8OPC - chains Ac and Aq of the 56 polymer chains in the assembly; structure by electron microscopy, 2.99 A resolution.

[Chain Ac (and Aq)]
Molecule: Genome polyprotein (Fragment)
Source organism: Potato virus Y strain NTN
Notes: chain Aq of this document is another copy of the same molecule, construct and numbering; everything in this record applies to it too
UniProtKB: A0A0A7DIV0 (A0A0A7DIV0_9POTV); residue numbers follow UniProt; this construct covers 1-267
Amino-acid sequence (267 residues; numbered 1 to 267; the number before each row is that of its first residue):
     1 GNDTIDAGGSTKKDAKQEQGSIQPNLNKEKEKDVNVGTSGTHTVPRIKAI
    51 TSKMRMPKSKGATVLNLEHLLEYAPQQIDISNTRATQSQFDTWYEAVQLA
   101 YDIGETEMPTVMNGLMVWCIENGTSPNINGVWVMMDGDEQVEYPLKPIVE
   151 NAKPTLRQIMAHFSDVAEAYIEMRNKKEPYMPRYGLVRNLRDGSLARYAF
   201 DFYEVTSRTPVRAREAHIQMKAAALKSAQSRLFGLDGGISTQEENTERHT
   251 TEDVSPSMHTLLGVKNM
Unresolved in the structure: 1-41
What the authors report for this chain:
  - binding site for the 5-nt RNA strand: S125 to G130
  - mutagenesis - S39C/E72C: increased stability

[Interface between chain Ac and chain Aq]
Contacting residue pairs (34; chain Ac residue first):
  H69(Ac) - H42(Aq)
  N129(Ac) - S194(Aq)
  G130(Ac) - E172(Aq)
  V131(Ac) - K176(Aq)
  K146(Ac) - E168(Aq)  salt bridge
  K146(Ac) - R197(Aq)
  E150(Ac) - R208(Aq)
  N151(Ac) - R208(Aq)  hydrogen bond
  G234(Ac) - E215(Aq)
  L235(Ac) - E215(Aq)  hydrogen bond (backbone-side chain)
  L235(Ac) - I218(Aq)
  L235(Ac) - Q219(Aq)
  L235(Ac) - A222(Aq)  hydrophobic
  D236(Ac) - I218(Aq)
  I239(Ac) - A222(Aq)  hydrophobic
  I239(Ac) - L225(Aq)  hydrophobic
  Q242(Ac) - S227(Aq)
  Q242(Ac) - Q229(Aq)  hydrogen bond
  E243(Ac) - Q229(Aq)  hydrogen bond (backbone-side chain)
  E244(Ac) - S230(Aq)
  E244(Ac) - L232(Aq)
  N245(Ac) - S230(Aq)  hydrogen bond (backbone-backbone)
  N245(Ac) - R231(Aq)
  N245(Ac) - L232(Aq)  hydrogen bond (backbone-backbone)
  T246(Ac) - L232(Aq)
  T246(Ac) - F233(Aq)
  E247(Ac) - F233(Aq)
  H249(Ac) - R231(Aq)
  H249(Ac) - G234(Aq)
  H249(Ac) - L235(Aq)
  H249(Ac) - D236(Aq)  hydrogen bond (backbone-backbone)
  T250(Ac) - L235(Aq)
  T251(Ac) - G238(Aq)
  E252(Ac) - T241(Aq)
Other interface residues (no listed pair), chain Ac (26 interface residues in all): N66, E142, G237, R248, P256
Other interface residues (no listed pair), chain Aq (29 interface residues in all): D165, Y198, K221, K226, A228, I239

[Overview]
26 residues of chain Ac face 29 of chain Aq across their interface, with 7 hydrogen bonds and 1 salt bridge.
Polar pairs include K146(Ac)-E168(Aq), N151(Ac)-R208(Aq) and L235(Ac)-E215(Aq). From the paper: a binding site
for the 5-nt RNA strand at S125(Ac); S39C/E72C of chain Ac increase stability.
Both chains are Genome polyprotein (Fragment) (Potato virus Y strain NTN). Entry 8OPC (Virus-like Particle
based on PVY coat protein with helical architecture encapsidating ssRNA) was determined by electron microscopy
(same publication as 8OPE and 8OPL).
